PDB entry 6SHI | X-ray diffraction, 1.85 A resolution | chain A

# Chain A
Name: Kallikrein-7
From: Homo sapiens
Notes: EC 3.4.21.117
UniProtKB: P49862 (KLK7_HUMAN); the construct lacks a stretch of the UniProt sequence and is renumbered around it, so the offset changes along the chain: 16-36 = UniProt 30-50; 38-61 = UniProt 51-74; 63-73 = UniProt 75-85; 76-125 = UniProt 86-135; 4 more segments
Chain sequence (224 residues; each row starts with the number of its first residue; note: 10 numbers in that range are skipped by the numbering (no residue carries them; nothing is unmodelled there); a row labelled like 186A-186B holds insertion residues (186A, then the next letters in order)):
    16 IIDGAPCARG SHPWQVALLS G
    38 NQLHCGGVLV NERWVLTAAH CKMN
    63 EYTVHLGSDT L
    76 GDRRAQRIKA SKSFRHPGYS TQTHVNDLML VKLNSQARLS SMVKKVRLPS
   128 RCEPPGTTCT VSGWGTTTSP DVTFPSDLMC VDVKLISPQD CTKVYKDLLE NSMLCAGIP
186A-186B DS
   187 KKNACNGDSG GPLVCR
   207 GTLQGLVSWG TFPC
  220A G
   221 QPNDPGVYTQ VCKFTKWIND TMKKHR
Cystine bridges: Cys22-Cys157, Cys42-Cys58, Cys129-Cys232, Cys136-Cys201, Cys168-Cys182, Cys191-Cys220
Covalent attachments: compound SH8 linked to His57
Small-molecule neighbours: SH8 (6-methyl-2-oxidanylidene-chromene-3-carboxylic acid): Leu40, His41, Cys42, Cys58, Tyr94, His99, Phe151, Asn192, Gly193, Ser195, Trp215, Gly216
Curated features (UniProtKB/Swiss-Prot):
  - active site (Charge relay system): His57, Asp102, Ser195
  - site: His99 (Major binding site for inhibitory zinc or copper)
  - glycosylation: Asn239 (N-linked (GlcNAc...) asparagine)
Reported in the primary citation:
  - binding site for SH8: His57, Gly193
  - conformationally variable residues (side-chain flip): His57, His99
  - catalytic residues: His57, Asp102, Gly193, Ser195 (citing earlier work)

# Summary
Covalently linked compound SH8: at His57. From UniProt: 3 active-site residues. From the paper: catalytic
residues His57, Asp102 and Gly193 among others; a binding site for SH8 at His57 and Gly193.
Chain A is Kallikrein-7 (Homo sapiens); the structure, Human kallikrein 7 with aromatic coumarinic ester
compound 2 covalently bound to H57, was determined by X-ray diffraction together with 6SHH, 6SJU and 6Y4S from
the same study.
